PDB entry 7EQ5 | X-ray diffraction, 2.60 A resolution | chain A

[Chain A]
Name: Membrane associated protein kinase with beta-propeller domain, pyrrolo-quinoline quinone beta-propeller repeat
Organism: Bacillus velezensis FZB42
Notes: engineered mutation(s): T175W, W215G
Amino-acid sequence (415 residues; each row starts with the number of its first residue):
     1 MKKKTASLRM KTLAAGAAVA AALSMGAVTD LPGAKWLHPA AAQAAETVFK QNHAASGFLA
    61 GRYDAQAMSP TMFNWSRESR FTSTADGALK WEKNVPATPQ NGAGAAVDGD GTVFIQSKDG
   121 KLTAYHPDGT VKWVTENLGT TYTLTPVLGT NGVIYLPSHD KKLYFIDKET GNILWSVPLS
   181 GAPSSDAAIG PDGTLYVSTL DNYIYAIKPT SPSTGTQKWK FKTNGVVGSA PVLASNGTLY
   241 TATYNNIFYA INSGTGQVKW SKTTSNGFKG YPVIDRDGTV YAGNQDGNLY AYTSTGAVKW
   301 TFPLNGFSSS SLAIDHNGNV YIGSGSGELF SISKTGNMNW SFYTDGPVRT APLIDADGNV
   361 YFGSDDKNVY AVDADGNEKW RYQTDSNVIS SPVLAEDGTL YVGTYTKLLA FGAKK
Unresolved in the structure: 1-43, 415
Reported in the primary citation:
  - contacts within the chain: Trp175-Pro212
  - conformationally variable residues (order/disorder transition): Ser211 to Thr214

[In short]
From the paper: conformational variability at Ser211; contacts within the chain involving Trp175 and Pro212.
Chain A is Membrane associated protein kinase with beta-propeller domain, pyrrolo-quinoline quinone
beta-propeller repeat (Bacillus velezensis FZB42); the structure, Plant growth-promoting factor YxaL mutant
from Bacillus velezensis - T175W/W215G, was determined by X-ray diffraction (same publication as 7DXN).
